PDB entry 2TSA | X-ray diffraction, 2.20 A resolution | chains A and D of the 4 polymer chains in the assembly

== Chain A (and D) ==
Name: Azurin
Organism: Pseudomonas aeruginosa
Notes: chain D of this document is another copy of the same molecule, construct and numbering; everything in this record applies to it too
UniProt: P00282 (AZUR_PSEAE); residues 1-128 here correspond to UniProt positions 21-148 (UniProt number = residue number + 20)
Chain sequence (128 residues; row label = number of the first residue in the row):
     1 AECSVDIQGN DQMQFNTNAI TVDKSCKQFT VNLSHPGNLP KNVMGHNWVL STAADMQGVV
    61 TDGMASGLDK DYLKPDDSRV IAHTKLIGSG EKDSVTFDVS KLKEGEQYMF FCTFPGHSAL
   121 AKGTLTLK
Cystine bridges: Cys3-Cys26
Differences from the reference sequence: engineered mutation Ala121 (Met141 in P00282)
Bound ions: Cu ion: Gly45, His46, Cys112, His117
UniProt features mapped onto this chain:
  - binding site (Cu cation): His46, Cys112, His117

== How chain A and chain D interact ==
Contacting residue pairs (12):
  Gln14(A) - Asn18(D)
  Gln14(A) - Lys122(D)  hydrogen bond (side chain-backbone)
  Phe15(A) - Asn18(D)  hydrogen bond (backbone-side chain)
  Asn16(A) - Asn18(D)
  Asn18(A) - Gln14(D)
  Asn18(A) - Phe15(D)  hydrogen bond (side chain-backbone)
  Asn18(A) - Asn16(D)
  Ala119(A) - Leu120(D)
  Leu120(A) - Ala119(D)
  Leu120(A) - Leu120(D)  hydrophobic
  Lys122(A) - Gln14(D)
  Lys122(A) - Leu120(D)
Also at the interface, not in a pair above, chain A (8 interface residues in all): Asn10

== Overview ==
The interface between chain A and chain D involves 8 residues on one side and 7 on the other; the contacts
include 3 hydrogen bonds. Polar pairs include Gln14(A)-Lys122(D) and Phe15(A)-Asn18(D). Curated annotation
(UniProt) lists 3 Cu cation-binding residues on chain A.
Chain A and chain D are both Azurin (Pseudomonas aeruginosa); the structure, Azurin mutant M121A, was
determined by X-ray diffraction (same publication as 2TSB).
